PDB entry 4CZR | X-ray diffraction, 1.98 A resolution | chain A

# Chain A
Protein: Extralong manganese peroxidase
From: Ceriporiopsis subvermispora
Notes: EC 1.11.1.13
Amino-acid sequence (369 residues; numbered -3 to 365; the number before each row is that of its first residue; numbers below 1 keep their minus sign (Met-3 is residue -3)):
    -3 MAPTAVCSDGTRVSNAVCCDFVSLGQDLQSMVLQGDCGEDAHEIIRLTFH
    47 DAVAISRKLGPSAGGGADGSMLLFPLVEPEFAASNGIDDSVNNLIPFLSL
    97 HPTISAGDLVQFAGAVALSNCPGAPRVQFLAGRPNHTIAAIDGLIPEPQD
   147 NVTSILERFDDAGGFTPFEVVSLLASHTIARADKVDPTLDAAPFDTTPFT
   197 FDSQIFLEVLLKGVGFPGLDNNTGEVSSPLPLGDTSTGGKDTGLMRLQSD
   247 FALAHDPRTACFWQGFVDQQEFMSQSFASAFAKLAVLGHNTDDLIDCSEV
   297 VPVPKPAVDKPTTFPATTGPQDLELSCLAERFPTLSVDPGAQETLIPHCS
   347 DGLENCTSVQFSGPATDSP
Disordered / not traced: -3 to -2, 365
Cystine bridges: Cys3-Cys15, Cys14-Cys293, Cys33-Cys117, Cys257-Cys323, Cys345-Cys352
Bound ions: Cd2+ site 1: Glu35, Glu39, Asp179 (together with heme); Ca2+ site 1: Asp47, Gly62, Asp64, Ser66; Cd2+ site 2 near Asp85 (its only coordinating residue here); heme Fe near His173 (its only coordinating residue here); Ca2+ site 2: Thr174, Asp191, Thr193, Thr196, Asp198; Cd2+ site 3 near Asp363 (its only coordinating residue here)
Small-molecule neighbours: heme (HEM): Glu35, His38, Glu39, Ile41, Arg42, Phe45, Pro142, Glu143, Pro144, Ile151, Phe155, Leu169, Leu170, Ser172, His173, Ile175, Ala176, Arg177, Ala178, Asp179, Lys180, Val181, Phe190, Leu243, Ser245, Phe273, Phe277, Leu280
What the authors report for this chain:
  - Cd2+ coordination: Glu35, Glu39, Asp179, Asp363
  - mutagenesis - E35L, E35L/E39L: increased catalytic activity
  - mutagenesis - G82L, D85L: decreased catalytic activity on ABTS
  - mutagenesis - G82L/D85L, G82L/D85L/G348*: abolished catalytic activity on ABTS
  - mutagenesis - D85L/D179V, D85L/D179V/G348*: increased catalytic activity on ABTS
  - mutagenesis - E39L/G348*, D85L/G348*, D179V/G348*: abolished catalytic activity
  - mutagenesis - G82L/D85L/G348*: abolished catalytic activity on Mn2+

# Overview
Bound to chain A: heme. Glu35, Glu39 and Asp179 coordinate Cd2+ site 1. Asp47, Gly62, Asp64 and Ser66 form the
Ca2+ site 1. From the paper: E39L/G348*, D85L/G348* and D179V/G348* abolish catalytic activity; Cd2+
coordination by Glu35, Glu39 and Asp179 among others; 11 substitutions were tested in all.
Chain A is Extralong manganese peroxidase (Ceriporiopsis subvermispora); the structure, Crystal structure of
the extralong fungal manganese peroxidase from Ceriporiopsis subvermispora in complex with cadmium (anomalous
..., was determined by X-ray diffraction, deposited together with 4CZN, 4CZO, 4CZP and 4CZQ.
